PDB entry 9FBW | electron microscopy, 4.40 A resolution (low resolution: residue-level contacts below are approximate; hydrogen-bond / salt-bridge calls are withheld) | chains B and I of the 18 polymer chains in the assembly

[Chain B]
Name: Histone H3
Organism: Saccharomyces cerevisiae S288C
Notes: engineered mutation(s): Q120M, K121P, K125Q
UniProt: P61830 (H3_YEAST); residues 0-135 here correspond to UniProt positions 1-136 (UniProt number = residue number + 1)
Amino-acid sequence (136 residues; row label = number of the first residue in the row; numbering starts at 0):
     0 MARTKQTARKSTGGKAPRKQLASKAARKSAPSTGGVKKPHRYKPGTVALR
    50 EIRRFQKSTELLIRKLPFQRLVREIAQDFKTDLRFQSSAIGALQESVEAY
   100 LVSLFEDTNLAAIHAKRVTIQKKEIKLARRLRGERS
Not modelled in the structure: 0-37, 135
Sequence notes: conflict Glu123 (Asp124 in P61830)
Swiss-Prot annotation at these positions:
  - modified residue: Lys4 (N6,N6,N6-trimethyllysine), Lys9 (N6-acetyllysine), Ser10 (Phosphoserine), Lys14 (N6,N6-dimethyllysine), Lys18 (N6-acetyllysine), Lys23 (N6-acetyllysine), Lys27 (N6,N6,N6-trimethyllysine), Lys36 (N6,N6,N6-trimethyllysine), Lys37 (N6-acetyllysine), Lys56 (N6-acetyllysine), Lys64 (N6-acetyllysine), Lys79 (N6,N6,N6-trimethyllysine)

[Chain I]
Molecule: 112-nt DNA strand
Sequence (112 nucleotides; row label = number of the first residue in the row; numbers below 1 keep their minus sign (DC-75 is residue -75)):
   -75 CCCTGGAGAATCCCGGTGCCGAGGCCGCTCAATTGGTCGTAGACAGCTCT
   -25 AGCACCGCTTAAACGCACGTACGCGCTGTCCCCCGCGTTTTAACCGCCAA
    25 GGGGATTACTCC

[Chain B / chain I interface]
Contacting residue pairs (19):
  His39(B) with DG-68(I)
  Arg40(B) with DG9(I)
  Tyr41(B) with DA-69(I); DG-68(I)
  Val46(B) with DG9(I); DC10(I)
  Ala47(B) with DG9(I)
  Arg49(B) with DA-66(I); DC10(I)
  Glu50(B) with DG9(I); DC10(I)
  Leu65(B) with DA17(I)
  Pro66(B) with DA17(I)
  Gln68(B) with DA17(I); DC18(I)
  Arg69(B) with DA16(I); DA17(I)
  Lys115(B) with DC-2(I); DG-1(I)
Interface residues without a listed pair, chain I (12 interface residues in all): DT-65, DC8

[In short]
Chain B and chain I each contribute 12 residues to their interface.
Here chain B is Histone H3 (Saccharomyces cerevisiae S288C) and chain I is a 112-nt DNA strand. Entry 9FBW
(SWR1 lacking Swc5 subunit in complex with hexasome) was determined by electron microscopy together with 8QYV
and 8QZ0 from the same study.
